1FWS - chains A and B; structure by X-ray diffraction, 1.90 A resolution.

Chain A:
Protein: 2-dehydro-3-deoxyphosphooctonate aldolase
Source organism: Aquifex aeolicus
Notes: EC 4.1.2.16
UniProt: O66496 (KDSA_AQUAE); residues 1001-1267 here correspond to UniProt positions 1-267 (UniProt number = residue number - 1000)
Sequence (267 residues; each row starts with the number of its first residue):
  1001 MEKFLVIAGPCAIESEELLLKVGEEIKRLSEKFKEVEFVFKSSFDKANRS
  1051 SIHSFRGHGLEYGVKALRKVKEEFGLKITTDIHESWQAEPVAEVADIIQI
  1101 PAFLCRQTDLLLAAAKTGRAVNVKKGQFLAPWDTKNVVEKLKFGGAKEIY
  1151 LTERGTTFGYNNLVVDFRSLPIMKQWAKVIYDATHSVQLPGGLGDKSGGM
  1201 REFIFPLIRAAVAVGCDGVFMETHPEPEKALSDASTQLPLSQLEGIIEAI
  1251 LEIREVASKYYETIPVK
Unresolved in the structure: 1001, 1192-1198, 1265-1267

Chain B:
Protein: 2-dehydro-3-deoxyphosphooctonate aldolase
Source organism: Aquifex aeolicus
Notes: EC 4.1.2.16
UniProt: O66496 (KDSA_AQUAE); residues 2001-2267 here correspond to UniProt positions 1-267 (UniProt number = residue number - 2000)
Sequence (267 residues; each row starts with the number of its first residue):
  2001 MEKFLVIAGPCAIESEELLLKVGEEIKRLSEKFKEVEFVFKSSFDKANRS
  2051 SIHSFRGHGLEYGVKALRKVKEEFGLKITTDIHESWQAEPVAEVADIIQI
  2101 PAFLCRQTDLLLAAAKTGRAVNVKKGQFLAPWDTKNVVEKLKFGGAKEIY
  2151 LTERGTTFGYNNLVVDFRSLPIMKQWAKVIYDATHSVQLPGGLGDKSGGM
  2201 REFIFPLIRAAVAVGCDGVFMETHPEPEKALSDASTQLPLSQLEGIIEAI
  2251 LEIREVASKYYETIPVK
Unresolved in the structure: 2001, 2192-2198, 2265-2267

Chain A / chain B interface:
Contacting residue pairs (62):
  Ala1047(A) - Arg2106(B)
  Ala1047(A) - Gln2107(B)
  Ala1047(A) - Thr2108(B)  hydrogen bond (backbone-backbone)
  Asn1048(A) - Arg2106(B)  hydrogen bond (backbone-side chain)
  Asn1048(A) - Gln2107(B)
  Arg1049(A) - Arg2106(B)
  Arg1049(A) - Lys2140(B)  hydrogen bond (backbone-side chain)
  Ser1050(A) - Arg2106(B)  hydrogen bond
  Ser1050(A) - Asn2136(B)
  Ser1050(A) - Lys2140(B)
  Ile1052(A) - Thr2108(B)
  Ile1052(A) - Glu2139(B)
  Ile1052(A) - Lys2140(B)
  Ile1052(A) - Phe2143(B)  hydrophobic
  His1053(A) - Glu2139(B)  salt bridge
  Arg1056(A) - Thr2108(B)
  Arg1056(A) - Asp2109(B)  salt bridge
  Glu1084(A) - Glu2084(B)
  Glu1084(A) - Ser2085(B)  hydrogen bond
  Ser1085(A) - Glu2084(B)  hydrogen bond (backbone-side chain)
  Phe1103(A) - Phe2103(B)
  Phe1103(A) - Arg2106(B)
  Phe1103(A) - Gln2107(B)
  Phe1103(A) - Phe2128(B)  hydrophobic
  Leu1104(A) - Leu2104(B)  hydrophobic
  Leu1104(A) - Gln2107(B)
  Arg1106(A) - Ala2047(B)
  Arg1106(A) - Asn2048(B)  hydrogen bond (side chain-backbone)
  Arg1106(A) - Arg2049(B)
  Arg1106(A) - Ser2050(B)  hydrogen bond
  Arg1106(A) - Phe2103(B)
  Gln1107(A) - Ala2047(B)
  Gln1107(A) - Asn2048(B)
  Gln1107(A) - Phe2103(B)
  Gln1107(A) - Leu2104(B)
  Thr1108(A) - Ala2047(B)  hydrogen bond (backbone-backbone)
  Thr1108(A) - Ile2052(B)
  Thr1108(A) - Arg2056(B)
  Asp1109(A) - Arg2056(B)  salt bridge
  Phe1128(A) - Phe2103(B)  hydrophobic
  Phe1128(A) - Phe2128(B)  hydrophobic
  Phe1128(A) - Thr2157(B)
  Ala1130(A) - Tyr2160(B)  hydrophobic
  Pro1131(A) - Tyr2160(B)
  Trp1132(A) - Tyr2160(B)  hydrophobic
  Trp1132(A) - Asn2161(B)
  Asp1133(A) - Asn2161(B)
  Asn1136(A) - Ser2050(B)
  Glu1139(A) - His2053(B)  salt bridge
  Lys1140(A) - Arg2049(B)  hydrogen bond (side chain-backbone)
  Lys1140(A) - Ser2050(B)
  Lys1140(A) - Ile2052(B)
  Phe1143(A) - Ile2052(B)  hydrophobic
  Thr1157(A) - Phe2128(B)
  Tyr1160(A) - Ala2130(B)  hydrophobic
  Tyr1160(A) - Pro2131(B)
  Tyr1160(A) - Trp2132(B)  hydrophobic
  Tyr1160(A) - Asp2166(B)  hydrogen bond
  Asn1161(A) - Ala2130(B)
  Asn1161(A) - Trp2132(B)
  Asn1161(A) - Asp2133(B)
  Asp1166(A) - Tyr2160(B)  hydrogen bond
Interface residues without a listed pair, chain A (36 interface residues in all): Asp1045, Ser1051, Leu1112, Gln1127, Leu1129, Thr1156, Arg1168, Gly1191
Interface residues without a listed pair, chain B (35 interface residues in all): Ser2051, Leu2112, Gln2127, Leu2129, Thr2156, Arg2168, Gly2191

In short:
Chain A and chain B form an interface of 36 and 35 residues respectively, with 12 hydrogen bonds and 4 salt
bridges. Among the polar pairs are His1053(A)-Glu2139(B), Arg1056(A)-Asp2109(B) and Asp1109(A)-Arg2056(B).
Chain A and chain B are both 2-dehydro-3-deoxyphosphooctonate aldolase (Aquifex aeolicus); the structure,
Aquifex aeolicus KDO8P synthase in complex with pep and cadmium, was determined by X-ray diffraction (same
publication as 1FWW, 3E0I, 3E12, 2A2I and 2A21).
